7U5E - chains 1 and H of the 13 polymer chains in the assembly; structure by electron microscopy, 4.03 A resolution (low resolution: residue-level contacts below are approximate; hydrogen-bond / salt-bridge calls are withheld).

[Chain 1]
Molecule: crRNA
Source organism: Aeromonas salmonicida
Sequence (60 nucleotides; each row starts with the number of its first residue):
     1 CCAAGAAAAG GACUGGAAGA AAUCAUCCAA GUUGGGGACU AUUUUCUGCC GUAUAGGCAG

[Chain H]
Molecule: Cas6
Source organism: Aeromonas salmonicida
Chain sequence (206 residues; row label = number of the first residue in the row):
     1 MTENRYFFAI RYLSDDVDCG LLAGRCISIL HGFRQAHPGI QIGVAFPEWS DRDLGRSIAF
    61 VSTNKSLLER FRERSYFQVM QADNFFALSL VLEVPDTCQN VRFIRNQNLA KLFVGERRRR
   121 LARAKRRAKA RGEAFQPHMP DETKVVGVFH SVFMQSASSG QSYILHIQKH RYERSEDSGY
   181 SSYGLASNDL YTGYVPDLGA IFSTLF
Unresolved in the structure: 1-3, 206

[How chain 1 and chain H interact]
Residue-residue contacts (43):
  U44(1) with Phe153(H); Ile164(H)
  U45(1) with Phe113(H); His166(H)
  C46(1) with Gly115(H); Glu116(H); Arg119(H); Gln161(H); Ser162(H); Tyr163(H)
  U47(1) with Arg119(H)
  G48(1) with Arg119(H)
  C49(1) with Arg123(H); Arg126(H)
  C50(1) with Arg123(H)
  G51(1) with Arg123(H); Arg127(H)
  U52(1) with Arg127(H); Arg131(H)
  A53(1) with Arg127(H); Arg131(H)
  U54(1) with Arg117(H); Leu121(H); Ala124(H); Pro137(H); His138(H); Met139(H); Pro140(H)
  A55(1) with Lys111(H)
  G56(1) with Asn108(H); Lys111(H); Arg120(H)
  G57(1) with Asn188(H); Asp189(H)
  C58(1) with Gln107(H); Ser187(H); Asn188(H); Asp189(H); Tyr191(H)
  G60(1) with Ser156(H); Ala157(H); Gln161(H); Tyr163(H)
Also at the interface, not in a pair above, chain 1 (17 interface residues in all): A59
Also at the interface, not in a pair above, chain H (35 interface residues in all): Asp18, His31, Gln35, Tyr183

[Summary]
17 residues of chain 1 and 35 residues of chain H are in contact.
Chain 1 is crRNA and chain H is Cas6, both from Aeromonas salmonicida; the structure, I-F3b Cascade-TniQ
partial R-loop complex, was determined by electron microscopy (same publication as 7U5D).
